PDB entry 7KYL | X-ray diffraction, 2.00 A resolution | chains H and E of the 3 polymer chains in the assembly

# Chain H
Protein: POWV-80 Fab heavy chain
From: Mus musculus
Notes: antibody fragment or engineered binder
Amino-acid sequence (228 residues; row label = number of the first residue in the row):
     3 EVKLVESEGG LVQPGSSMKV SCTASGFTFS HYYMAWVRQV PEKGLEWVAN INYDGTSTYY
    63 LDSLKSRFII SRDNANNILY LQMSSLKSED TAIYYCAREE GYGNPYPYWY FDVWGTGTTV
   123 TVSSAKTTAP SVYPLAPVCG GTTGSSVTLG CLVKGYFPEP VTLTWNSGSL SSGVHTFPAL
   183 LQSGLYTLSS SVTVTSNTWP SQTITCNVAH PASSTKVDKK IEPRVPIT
Cystine bridges: Cys24-Cys98, Cys153-Cys208
Ion coordination: Na+: Ser174, Thr195

# Chain E
Protein: Envelope protein domain III
From: Powassan virus
Notes: fragment: Domain III of E protein
Reference sequence: Q91LY1 (Q91LY1_9FLAV); residues 298-399 here correspond to UniProt positions 576-677 (UniProt number = residue number + 278)
Amino-acid sequence (103 residues; row label = number of the first residue in the row):
   297 MKLKGTTYSM CDKTKFKWKR VPVDSGHDTV VMEVSYTGSD KPCRIPVRAV AHGVPTINVA
   357 MLITPNPTIE TSGGGFIEMQ LPPGDNIIYV GDLSQQWFQK GST
Disordered / not traced: 297-303, 397-399
Cystine bridges: Cys307-Cys339
Construct notes: initiating methionine (297)
What the authors report for this chain:
  - mutagenesis - Y385A: decreased binding to POWV-71

# How chain H and chain E interact
Pairs across the interface (28):
  Thr30(H) with Ser390(E)
  His33(H) with Tyr385(E), hydrogen bond (backbone-side chain); Ser390(E), hydrogen bond; Gln391(E); Gln392(E)
  Tyr34(H) with Asp388(E), hydrogen bond (side chain-backbone)
  Tyr35(H) with Pro351(E)
  Tyr55(H) with Val346(E); His348(E); Pro351(E); Ile383(E); Tyr385(E), hydrogen bond
  Arg100(H) with Asp388(E), salt bridge
  Glu102(H) with Lys309(E), salt bridge; Arg344(E), salt bridge
  Gly103(H) with Arg344(E)
  Tyr104(H) with Arg344(E), hydrogen bond (backbone-side chain); Pro351(E); Tyr385(E)
  Gly105(H) with Val346(E); Pro351(E), hydrogen bond (backbone-backbone); Thr352(E); Asn354(E)
  Asn106(H) with Thr352(E), hydrogen bond (backbone-backbone)
  Pro107(H) with Thr352(E)
  Tyr108(H) with Thr352(E)
  Trp111(H) with Pro351(E)
  Asp114(H) with Lys309(E), salt bridge
Also at the interface, not in a pair above, chain H (18 interface residues in all): Val4, Asp56, Tyr112
Also at the interface, not in a pair above, chain E (14 interface residues in all): Ile353
The authors on this interface:
  - residue pairs: His33(H)-Tyr385(E) (hydrogen bond), Tyr55(H)-Tyr385(E) (hydrogen bond)
  - epitope / paratope residues, chain H: His33(H), Tyr55(H), Glu102(H), Asp114(H)
  - epitope / paratope residues, chain E: Lys309(E), Arg344(E), Tyr385(E), Asp388(E), Ser390(E)

# Overview
The interface between chain H and chain E involves 18 residues on one side and 14 on the other, with 7
hydrogen bonds and 4 salt bridges. Polar pairs include Arg100(H)-Asp388(E), Glu102(H)-Lys309(E) and
Glu102(H)-Arg344(E). The authors report hydrogen bonds between His33(H) and Tyr385(E) and Tyr55(H) and
Tyr385(E). The paper reports that Y385A of chain E reduces binding to POWV-71; epitope/paratope residues
His33(H), Tyr55(H) and Lys309(E) among others.
Here chain H is POWV-80 Fab heavy chain (Mus musculus) and chain E is Envelope protein domain III (Powassan
virus). Entry 7KYL (Powassan virus Envelope protein DIII in complex with neutralizing Fab POWV-80) was
determined by X-ray diffraction.
